PDB entry 3CEK | X-ray diffraction, 2.30 A resolution | chain A

[Chain A]
Protein: Dual specificity protein kinase TTK
Source organism: Homo sapiens
Notes: EC 2.7.12.1; fragment: Protein kinase domain: Residues 519-808
UniProtKB: P33981 (TTK_HUMAN); numbering as in UniProt (aligned over 519-808)
Amino-acid sequence (313 residues; each row starts with the number of its first residue):
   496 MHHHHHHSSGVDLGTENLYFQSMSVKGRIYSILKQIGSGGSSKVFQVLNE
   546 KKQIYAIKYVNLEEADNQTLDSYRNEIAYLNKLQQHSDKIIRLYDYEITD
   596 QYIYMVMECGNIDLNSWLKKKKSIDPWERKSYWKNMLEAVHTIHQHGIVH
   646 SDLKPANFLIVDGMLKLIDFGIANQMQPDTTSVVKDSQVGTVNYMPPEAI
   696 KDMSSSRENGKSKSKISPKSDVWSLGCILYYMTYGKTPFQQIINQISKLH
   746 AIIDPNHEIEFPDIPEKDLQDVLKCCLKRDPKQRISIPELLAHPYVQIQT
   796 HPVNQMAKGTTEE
Not modelled in the structure: 496-514, 671-684, 699-708, 795-808
Construct notes: expression tag (496-518)
Ligand contacts:
  - polyethylene glycol fragment (7PE; 2-(2-(2-(2-(2-(2-ethoxyethoxy)ethoxy)ethoxy)ethoxy)ethoxy)ethanol), molecule 1: Gly-535, Ser-537, Val-539, Lys-553, Val-555, Tyr-568, Glu-571, Ile-572, Leu-575, Met-600, Met-602, Ile-663, Ala-668, Asn-669
  - polyethylene glycol fragment (7PE), molecule 2: Asn-576, Gln-579, Gln-580, Leu-588, Tyr-589, Asp-590, Tyr-591
What the authors report for this chain:
  - conformationally variable residues (order/disorder transition): Met-671 to Val-684, Ser-699 to Lys-708
  - binding site for polyethylene glycol fragment: Lys-553
  - mutagenesis - M602Q (19-fold): decreased binding to Mps1-IN-2

[Overview]
Chain A binds polyethylene glycol fragment. From the paper: a binding site for polyethylene glycol fragment at
Lys-553; M602Q reduces binding to Mps1-IN-2.
Chain A is Dual specificity protein kinase TTK (Homo sapiens); the structure, Crystal structure of human dual
specificity protein kinase (TTK), was determined by X-ray diffraction, deposited together with 3H9F and 3GFW.
